Entry 4LXB (X-ray diffraction, 1.61 A resolution); this record covers chains H and L of the 3 polymer chains in the assembly.

Chain H:
Protein: Prothrombin, Thrombin light chain
Organism: Homo sapiens
Notes: EC 3.4.21.5
Reference sequence: P00734 (THRB_HUMAN); the construct lacks a stretch of the UniProt sequence and is renumbered around it, so the offset changes along the chain: 16-36 = UniProt 364-384; 37-49 = UniProt 386-398; 51-60 = UniProt 400-409; 61-77 = UniProt 419-435; 8 more segments
Amino-acid sequence (259 residues; each row starts with the number of its first residue; note: 4 numbers in that range are skipped by the numbering (no residue carries them; nothing is unmodelled there); a row labelled like 60A-60I holds insertion residues (60A, then the next letters in order)):
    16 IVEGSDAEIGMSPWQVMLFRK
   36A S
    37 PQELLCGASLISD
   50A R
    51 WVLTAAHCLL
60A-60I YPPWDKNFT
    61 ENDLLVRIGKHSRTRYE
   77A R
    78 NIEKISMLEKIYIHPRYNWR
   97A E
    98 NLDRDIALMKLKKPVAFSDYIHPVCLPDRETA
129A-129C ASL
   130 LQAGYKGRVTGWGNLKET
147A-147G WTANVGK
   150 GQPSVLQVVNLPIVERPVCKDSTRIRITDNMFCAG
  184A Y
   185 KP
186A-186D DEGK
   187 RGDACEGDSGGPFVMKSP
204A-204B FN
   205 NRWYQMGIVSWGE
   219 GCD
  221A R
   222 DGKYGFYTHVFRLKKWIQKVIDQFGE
Unresolved in the structure: 147A-147G, 246-247
Curated features (UniProtKB/Swiss-Prot):
  - region: Ala183 to Val200 (High affinity receptor-binding region which is also known as the TP508 peptide)
  - active site (Charge relay system): His57, Asp102, Ser195
  - glycosylation: Asn60G (N-linked (GlcNAc...) (complex) asparagine)
Disulfide bonds: Cys42-Cys58, Cys168-Cys182, Cys191-Cys220
Glycans and other covalent adducts: N-acetylglucosamine (NAG) linked to Asn60G
Metal / ion sites: Na+ site 1: Lys169, Thr172; Na+ site 2: Arg221A, Lys224
Residues lining bound ligands: 7R9 (5-Chloro-thiophene-2-carboxylic acid [(S)-2-[2-difluoromethoxy-3-(2-oxo-piperidin-1-yl)-benzenesulfonylamino]-3-((S)-3-dimethylamino-pyrrolidin-1-yl)-3-oxo-propyl]-amide): His57, Tyr60A, Trp60D, Glu97A, Asn98, Leu99, Ile174, Asp189, Ala190, Cys191, Glu192, Ser195, Val213, Ser214, Trp215, Gly216, Glu217, Gly219, Cys220, Gly226, Phe227, Tyr228

Chain L:
Protein: Prothrombin
Notes: EC 3.4.21.5
Reference sequence: P00734 (THRB_HUMAN); the construct lacks a stretch of the UniProt sequence, so the offset changes along the chain: -5 to 0 = UniProt 328-333; 1-14 = UniProt 336-349; 15-17 = UniProt 361-363
Amino-acid sequence (36 residues; each row starts with the number of its first residue; a row labelled like 14A-14K holds insertion residues (14A, then the next letters in order); numbers below 1 keep their minus sign (Thr-5 is residue -5)):
    -5 TFGSGE
    1B A
    1A D
     1 CGLRPLFEKKSLED
14A-14K KTERELLESYI
    15 DGR
Unresolved in the structure: -5 to 0, 15-17
Curated features (UniProtKB/Swiss-Prot):
  - site: Arg17 (Cleavage)

Chain H / chain L interface:
Pairs across the interface - 59 pairs, chain H then chain L:
  Glu23(H) with Phe7(L); Asp14(L); Lys14A(L), hydrogen bond (side chain-backbone)
  Ile24(H) with Leu6(L); Phe7(L)
  Gly25(H) with Arg4(L); Phe7(L)
  Met26(H) with Arg4(L), hydrogen bond (backbone-side chain); Phe7(L), hydrophobic; Asp14(L)
  Pro28(H) with Arg4(L)
  Trp29(H) with Gly2(L); Arg4(L)
  Ser115(H) with Pro5(L)
  Asp116(H) with Pro5(L); Leu6(L)
  His119(H) with Asp1A(L), salt bridge; Leu3(L), hydrogen bond (side chain-backbone)
  Pro120(H) with Cys1(L); Gly2(L), hydrogen bond (backbone-backbone)
  Val121(H) with Cys1(L); Gly2(L)
  Cys122(H) with Cys1(L), disulfide; Gly2(L), hydrogen bond (side chain-backbone)
  Gly133(H) with Ser14I(L)
  Tyr134(H) with Ser14I(L); Tyr14J(L), hydrophobic; Ile14K(L)
  Lys135(H) with Glu14E(L), salt bridge; Leu14F(L); Ser14I(L), hydrogen bond (backbone-side chain); Tyr14J(L), hydrogen bond (backbone-side chain)
  Gly136(H) with Leu14F(L)
  Arg137(H) with Arg4(L); Asp14(L), salt bridge; Thr14B(L), hydrogen bond; Glu14C(L)
  Asn159(H) with Thr14B(L), hydrogen bond; Glu14E(L), hydrogen bond; Leu14F(L)
  Tyr184A(H) with Glu14E(L), hydrogen bond
  Met201(H) with Tyr14J(L)
  Lys202(H) with Glu8(L), salt bridge; Glu14C(L), salt bridge; Tyr14J(L)
  Pro204(H) with Leu14G(L), hydrophobic; Tyr14J(L)
  Asn205(H) with Leu3(L); Glu8(L)
  Arg206(H) with Cys1(L), hydrogen bond (side chain-backbone); Asp1A(L); Ala1B(L), hydrogen bond (side chain-backbone); Gly2(L); Leu3(L)
  Trp207(H) with Gly2(L), hydrogen bond (backbone-backbone); Arg4(L); Glu8(L), hydrogen bond; Asp14(L); Leu14F(L), hydrophobic
Also at the interface, not in a pair above, chain H (26 interface residues in all): Tyr117
Cross-chain cystine bridges: Cys122(H)-Cys1(L)

In short:
26 residues of chain H face 20 of chain L across their interface, with 1 disulfide bond, 15 hydrogen bonds and
5 salt bridges. Polar contacts include His119(H)-Asp1A(L), Lys135(H)-Glu14E(L) and Arg137(H)-Asp14(L). Ligands
of chain H: compound 7R9. Covalently linked N-acetylglucosamine: at Asn60G(H).
Here chain H is Prothrombin, Thrombin light chain (Homo sapiens) and chain L is Prothrombin. Entry 4LXB
(Crystal Structure Analysis of thrombin in complex with compound D58) was determined by X-ray diffraction
(same publication as 4LOY, 4BTI, 4BTT and 4BTU).
